Entry 7KTE (X-ray diffraction, 1.48 A resolution); this record covers chains A and P of the 4 polymer chains in the assembly.

Chain A:
Molecule: DNA-directed DNA/RNA polymerase mu
From: Homo sapiens
Notes: EC 2.7.7.7
UniProtKB: Q9NP87 (DPOLM_HUMAN); aligned to UniProt positions 132-494 over residues 132-494
Amino-acid sequence (356 residues; each row starts with the number of its first residue; note: 12 numbers in that range are skipped by the numbering (no residue carries them; nothing is unmodelled there)):
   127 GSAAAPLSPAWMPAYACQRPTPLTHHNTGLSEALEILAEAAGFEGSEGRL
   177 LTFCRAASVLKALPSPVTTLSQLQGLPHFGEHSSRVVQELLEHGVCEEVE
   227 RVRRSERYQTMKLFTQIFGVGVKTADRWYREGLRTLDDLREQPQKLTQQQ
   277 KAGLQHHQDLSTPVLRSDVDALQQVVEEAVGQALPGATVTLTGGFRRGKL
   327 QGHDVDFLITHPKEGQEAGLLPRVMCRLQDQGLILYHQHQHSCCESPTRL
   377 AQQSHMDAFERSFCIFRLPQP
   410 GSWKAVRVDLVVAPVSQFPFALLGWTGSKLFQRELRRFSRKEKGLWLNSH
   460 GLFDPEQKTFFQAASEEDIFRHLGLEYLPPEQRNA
Not modelled in the structure: 127-136, 366-383
Sequence notes: expression tag (127-131); linker (410)
UniProt features mapped onto this chain:
  - region: Arg323 to Asp332 (Involved in ssDNA binding)
  - binding site (Mg(2+)): Asp330, Asp332, Asp418
  - site: Gly433 (Responsible for the low discrimination between dNTP and rNTP)
Covalently attached groups: 2,3-dihydroxy-1,4-dithiobutane (DTT) linked to Cys180
Ion coordination: Na+: Thr241, Ile243, Val246 (shared with DT3(P) of chain P); Mg2+ site 1: Asp330, Asp332, Asp418 (together with 8-oxo-2'-deoxyguanosine-5'-triphosphate) (shared with DA4(P), 8OG_5(P) of chain P); Mg2+ site 2: Asp330, Asp332 (together with 8-oxo-2'-deoxyguanosine-5'-triphosphate, pyrophosphate) (shared with 8OG_5(P) of chain P)
Residues lining bound ligands: 8-oxo-2'-deoxyguanosine-5'-triphosphate / pyrophosphate: Gly319, Gly320, Arg323, Lys325, Gly328, His329, Asp330, Asp332, Gly433, Trp434, Thr435, Gly436, Ser437, Lys438, Gln441, Arg445
What the authors report for this chain:
  - binding site for 8-oxo-2'-deoxyguanosine-5'-triphosphate: Lys438, Arg445
  - binding site for the 9-nt DNA strand: Arg445
  - mutagenesis - R445A: increased catalytic activity on dGTP misinsertion
  - mutagenesis - K438D: decreased catalytic activity on Mg2+-dependent dGTP:At
  - mutagenesis - K438D (23-fold): decreased catalytic activity on :Ct insertion
  - mutagenesis - K438D: unchanged catalytic activity on in the presence of Mn2+
  - mutagenesis - Q441A: unchanged catalytic activity on 8-oxodGTP

Chain P:
Molecule: 5-nt DNA strand
Sequence (5 nucleotides; row label = number of the first residue in the row):
     1 CGTAG
Modified / non-standard residues: 8OG (8-oxo-2'-deoxy-guanosine-5'-monophosphate) at position 5
Ion coordination: Na+: DT3 (shared with Thr241(A), Ile243(A), Val246(A) of chain A); Mg2+ site 1: DA4, 8OG_5 (together with 8-oxo-2'-deoxyguanosine-5'-triphosphate) (shared with Asp330(A), Asp332(A), Asp418(A) of chain A); Mg2+ site 2: 8OG_5 (together with 8-oxo-2'-deoxyguanosine-5'-triphosphate, pyrophosphate) (shared with Asp330(A), Asp332(A) of chain A)

Chain A / chain P interface:
Pairs across the interface (33):
  Ile243(A) - DT3(P)  phosphate contact
  Phe244(A) - DT3(P)  sugar contact
  Gly245(A) - DG2(P)  phosphate contact
  Gly245(A) - DT3(P)  hydrogen bond to the phosphate
  Val246(A) - DG2(P)  hydrogen bond to the phosphate
  Val246(A) - DT3(P)  hydrogen bond to the phosphate
  Gly247(A) - DG2(P)  hydrogen bond to the phosphate
  Gly247(A) - DT3(P)  phosphate contact
  Lys249(A) - DC1(P)  phosphate contact
  Lys249(A) - DG2(P)  phosphate contact
  Thr250(A) - DC1(P)  hydrogen bond to the phosphate
  Thr250(A) - DG2(P)  hydrogen bond to the phosphate
  Gln275(A) - DG2(P)  sugar contact
  Arg323(A) - 8OG_5(P)  hydrogen bond to the phosphate
  His329(A) - DA4(P)  salt bridge to the phosphate
  His329(A) - 8OG_5(P)  phosphate contact
  Asp330(A) - 8OG_5(P)  phosphate contact
  Asp332(A) - DA4(P)  phosphate contact
  Asp332(A) - 8OG_5(P)  phosphate contact
  Phe389(A) - DT3(P)  sugar contact
  Phe389(A) - DA4(P)  sugar contact
  Arg416(A) - DT3(P)  phosphate contact
  Arg416(A) - DA4(P)  salt bridge to the phosphate
  Asp418(A) - DA4(P)  sugar contact
  Asp418(A) - 8OG_5(P)  phosphate contact
  Gly433(A) - 8OG_5(P)  sugar contact
  Trp434(A) - DA4(P)  phosphate contact
  Trp434(A) - 8OG_5(P)  sugar contact
  Thr435(A) - 8OG_5(P)  phosphate contact
  Gly436(A) - 8OG_5(P)  phosphate contact
  Ser437(A) - 8OG_5(P)  sugar contact
  Lys438(A) - 8OG_5(P)  base contact
  Arg445(A) - 8OG_5(P)  base contact
Interface residues without a listed pair, chain A (26 interface residues in all): Val248, Gly319, Arg387, Gln441

Summary:
26 residues of chain A and 5 residues of chain P are in contact; the contacts include 7 hydrogen bonds and 2
salt bridges. Polar pairs include Gly245(A)-DT3(P), Val246(A)-DG2(P) and Val246(A)-DT3(P). From the paper: a
binding site for 8-oxo-2'-deoxyguanosine-5'-triphosphate at Lys438(A) and Arg445(A); R445A of chain A
increases catalytic activity on dGTP misinsertion; 3 substitutions were tested in all.
Here chain A is DNA-directed DNA/RNA polymerase mu (Homo sapiens) and chain P is a 5-nt DNA strand. Entry 7KTE
(DNA Polymerase Mu, 8-oxodGTP:Ct Reaction State Ternary Complex, 50 mM Mg2+ (90min)) was determined by X-ray
diffraction together with 7KSS, 7KST, 7KSU, 7KSV, 7KSW, 7KSX and 25 further entries from the same study.
